Entry 9EAR (electron microscopy, 3.10 A resolution); this record covers chains G and I of the 11 polymer chains in the assembly.

== Chain G ==
Protein: Histone H2A
From: Xenopus laevis
Reference sequence: Q6AZJ8 (Q6AZJ8_XENLA); residues 14-118 here correspond to UniProt positions 15-119 (UniProt number = residue number + 1)
Chain sequence (105 residues; numbered 14 to 118; the number before each row is that of its first residue):
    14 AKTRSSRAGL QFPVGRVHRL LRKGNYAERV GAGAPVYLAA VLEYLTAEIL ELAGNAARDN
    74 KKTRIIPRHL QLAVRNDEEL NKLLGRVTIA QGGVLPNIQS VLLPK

== Chain I ==
Molecule: 158-nt DNA strand
Sequence (158 nucleotides; each row starts with the number of its first residue; numbers below 1 keep their minus sign (DA-81 is residue -81)):
   -81 ATTCCAGCCA TCAGAATCCC GGTGCCGAGG CCGCTCAATT GGTCGTAGAC AGCTCTAGCA
   -21 CCGCTTAAAC GCACGTACGC GCTGTCCCCC GCGTTTTAAC CGCCAAGGGG ATTACTCCCT
    39 AGTCTCCAGG CACGTGTCAG ATATATACAT CGATAGGC

== Interface between chain G and chain I ==
Contacting residue pairs (13; chain G residue first):
  Arg29(G) with DG48(I), hydrogen bond to the phosphate; DC49(I), salt bridge to the phosphate
  Arg35(G) with DA39(I), salt bridge to the phosphate
  Arg42(G) with DT38(I), sugar contact; DA39(I), phosphate contact
  Val43(G) with DT38(I), phosphate contact; DA39(I), hydrogen bond to the phosphate
  Gly44(G) with DT38(I), phosphate contact
  Ala45(G) with DT38(I), hydrogen bond to the phosphate
  Lys75(G) with DG58(I), phosphate contact
  Thr76(G) with DG58(I), hydrogen bond to the phosphate
  Arg77(G) with DA57(I), hydrogen bond to the sugar; DG58(I), hydrogen bond to the phosphate
Also at the interface, not in a pair above, chain G (13 interface residues in all): Thr16, Pro26, His31, Glu41
Also at the interface, not in a pair above, chain I (7 interface residues in all): DG47

== Summary ==
The interface between chain G and chain I involves 13 residues on one side and 7 on the other, with 6 hydrogen
bonds and 2 salt bridges. Among the polar pairs are Arg77(G)-DA57(I), Arg29(G)-DG48(I) and Val43(G)-DA39(I).
Chain G is Histone H2A (Xenopus laevis) and chain I is a 158-nt DNA strand; the structure, CHD1-nucleosome
complex (closed state), was determined by electron microscopy (same publication as 9NH8).
